Entry 7X2F (electron microscopy, 3.00 A resolution); this record covers chains A and B of the 5 polymer chains in the assembly.

[Chain A]
Molecule: Guanine nucleotide-binding protein G(s) subunit alpha isoforms short, Isoform Gnas-2 of Guanine nucleotide-binding protein G(s) subunit alpha isoforms short
Source organism: Homo sapiens
Chain sequence (248 residues; row label = number of the first residue in the row; note: 141 numbers in that range are skipped by the numbering (no residue carries them; nothing is unmodelled there)):
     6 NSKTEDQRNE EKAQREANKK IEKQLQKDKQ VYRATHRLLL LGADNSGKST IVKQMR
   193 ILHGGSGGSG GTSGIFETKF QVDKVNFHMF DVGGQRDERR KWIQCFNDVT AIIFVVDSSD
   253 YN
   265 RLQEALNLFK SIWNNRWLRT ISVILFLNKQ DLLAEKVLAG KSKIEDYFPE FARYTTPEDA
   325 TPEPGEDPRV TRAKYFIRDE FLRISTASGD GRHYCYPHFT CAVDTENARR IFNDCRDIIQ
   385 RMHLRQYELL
Not modelled in the structure: 6-11, 193-206

[Chain B]
Molecule: Guanine nucleotide-binding protein G(I)/G(S)/G(T) subunit beta-1
Source organism: Homo sapiens
UniProt: P62873 (GBB1_HUMAN); residue numbers follow UniProt; this construct covers 2-340
Chain sequence (358 residues; numbered -17 to 340; the number before each row is that of its first residue; numbers below 1 keep their minus sign (Met-17 is residue -17)):
   -17 MHHHHHHLEV LFQGPGSSGS ELDQLRQEAE QLKNQIRDAR KACADATLSQ ITNNIDPVGR
    43 IQMRTRRTLR GHLAKIYAMH WGTDSRLLVS ASQDGKLIIW DSYTTNKVHA IPLRSSWVMT
   103 CAYAPSGNYV ACGGLDNICS IYNLKTREGN VRVSRELAGH TGYLSCCRFL DDNQIVTSSG
   163 DTTCALWDIE TGQQTTTFTG HTGDVMSLSL APDTRLFVSG ACDASAKLWD VREGMCRQTF
   223 TGHESDINAI CFFPNGNAFA TGSDDATCRL FDLRADQELM TYSHDNIICG ITSVSFSKSG
   283 RLLLAGYDDF NCNVWDALKA DRAGVLAGHD NRVSCLGVTD DGMAVATGSW DSFLKIWN
Not modelled in the structure: -17 to -1
Differences from the reference sequence: initiating methionine (-17); expression tag (-16 to 1)
UniProt features mapped onto this chain:
  - modified residue: Ser2 (N-acetylserine), His266 (Phosphohistidine)
  - natural variant: Leu30 (L30F: In MRD42; uncertain significance), Arg52 (R52G: In MRD42), Gly64 (G64V: In MRD42), Asp76 (D76E: In MRD42; D76G: In MRD42), Gly77 (G77S: In MRD42), Lys78 (K78R: In MRD42), Ile80 (I80N: In MRD42; I80T: In MRD42), His91 (H91R: In MRD42; uncertain significance), Ala92 (A92T: In MRD42), Pro94 (P94S: In MRD42), Leu95 (L95P: In MRD42), Arg96 (R96L: In MRD42), 5 further natural variant entries in UniProt

[How chain A and chain B interact]
Contacting residue pairs - 44 pairs, chain A then chain B:
  Glu16(A) - Thr86(B)
  Gln19(A) - Asp83(B)
  Gln19(A) - Thr86(B)  hydrogen bond
  Gln19(A) - Asn88(B)
  Asn23(A) - Asn88(B)
  Asn23(A) - Lys89(B)  hydrogen bond (side chain-backbone)
  Ile26(A) - Lys89(B)
  Ile26(A) - Ala92(B)  hydrophobic
  Glu27(A) - Lys89(B)  salt bridge
  Leu30(A) - Gly53(B)
  Leu30(A) - Leu55(B)  hydrophobic
  Leu30(A) - Lys78(B)
  Asp33(A) - Lys78(B)  salt bridge
  Lys34(A) - Leu55(B)
  Tyr37(A) - Leu55(B)  hydrophobic
  Phe222(A) - Trp99(B)  hydrophobic
  Gly226(A) - Asn119(B)
  Gly226(A) - Thr143(B)
  Gln227(A) - Leu117(B)
  Gln227(A) - Asn119(B)
  Gln227(A) - Gly144(B)
  Gln227(A) - Tyr145(B)  hydrogen bond (side chain-backbone)
  Arg228(A) - Gly162(B)  hydrogen bond (side chain-backbone)
  Arg228(A) - Asp186(B)  salt bridge
  Glu230(A) - Asp186(B)
  Arg232(A) - Asp228(B)  salt bridge
  Lys233(A) - Tyr145(B)
  Lys233(A) - Cys204(B)
  Lys233(A) - Asp228(B)  salt bridge
  Lys233(A) - Asn230(B)
  Lys233(A) - Asp246(B)  salt bridge
  Trp234(A) - Leu117(B)  hydrophobic
  Trp234(A) - Tyr145(B)  hydrophobic
  Gln236(A) - Tyr59(B)  hydrogen bond (backbone-side chain)
  Gln236(A) - Trp332(B)
  Cys237(A) - Gln75(B)  hydrogen bond
  Cys237(A) - Trp99(B)
  Cys237(A) - Leu117(B)  hydrophobic
  Phe238(A) - Trp99(B)  hydrophobic
  Asn239(A) - Lys57(B)  hydrogen bond
  Asn239(A) - Trp332(B)
  Asp240(A) - Lys57(B)  salt bridge
  Trp281(A) - Asp290(B)
  Trp281(A) - Arg314(B)
Interface residues without a listed pair, chain A (26 interface residues in all): Arg20, Ala22, Phe208
Interface residues without a listed pair, chain B (36 interface residues in all): Ala56, Arg68, Asp76, Ile80, His91, Met101, Asp163, Thr164, Gly185, Met188

[In short]
The interface between chain A and chain B involves 26 residues on one side and 36 on the other; the contacts
include 7 hydrogen bonds and 7 salt bridges. Polar contacts include Glu27(A)-Lys89(B), Asp33(A)-Lys78(B) and
Arg228(A)-Asp186(B).
Here chain A is Guanine nucleotide-binding protein G(s) subunit alpha isoforms short, Isoform Gnas-2 of
Guanine nucleotide-binding protein G(s) subunit alpha isoforms short and chain B is Guanine nucleotide-binding
protein G(I)/G(S)/G(T) subunit beta-1, both from Homo sapiens. Entry 7X2F (Cryo-EM structure of the dopamine
and LY3154207-bound D1 dopamine receptor and mini-Gs complex) was determined by electron microscopy together
with 7X2C and 7X2D from the same study.
